9D5T - chain A; structure by X-ray diffraction, 1.56 A resolution.

== Chain A ==
Molecule: Phage tail component domain protein
Source organism: Bacteroides ovatus (strain ATCC 8483 / DSM 1896 / JCM 5824 / BCRC 10623 / CCUG 4943 / NCTC 11153)
UniProt: A0AAN3A5R0 (A0AAN3A5R0_BACO1); residues 21-499 here = UniProt positions 21-499
Sequence (480 residues; numbered 20 to 499; the number before each row is that of its first residue):
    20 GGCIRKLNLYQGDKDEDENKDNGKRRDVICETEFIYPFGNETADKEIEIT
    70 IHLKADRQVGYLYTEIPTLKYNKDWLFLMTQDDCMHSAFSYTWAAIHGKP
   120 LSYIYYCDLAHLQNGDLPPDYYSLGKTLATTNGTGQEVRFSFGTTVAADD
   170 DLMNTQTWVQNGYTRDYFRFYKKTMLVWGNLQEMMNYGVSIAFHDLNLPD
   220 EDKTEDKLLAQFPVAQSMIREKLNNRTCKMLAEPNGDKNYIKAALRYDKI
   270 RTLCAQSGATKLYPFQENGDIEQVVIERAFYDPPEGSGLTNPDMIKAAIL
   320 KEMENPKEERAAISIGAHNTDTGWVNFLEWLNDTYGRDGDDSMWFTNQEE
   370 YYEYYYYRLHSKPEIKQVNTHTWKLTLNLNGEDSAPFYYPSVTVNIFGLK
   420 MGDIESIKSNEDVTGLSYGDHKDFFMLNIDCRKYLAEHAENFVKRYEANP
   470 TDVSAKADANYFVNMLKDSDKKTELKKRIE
Not modelled in the structure: 20-39
Sequence notes: expression tag (20)
Ion coordination: Cu ion: D102, H213 (together with glycerol)
What the authors report for this chain:
  - Cu ion coordination: D102, H213
  - catalytic residues: H337 (by similarity / conservation)

== In short ==
D102 and H213 form the Cu ion site. From the paper: the catalytic residue H337; Cu ion coordination by D102
and H213.
Chain A is Phage tail component domain protein (Bacteroides ovatus (strain ATCC 8483 / DSM 1896 / JCM 5824 /
BCRC 10623 / CCUG 4943 / NCTC 11153)); the structure, Crystal structure of Cu(II)-bound polysaccharide
deacetylase from Bacteroides ovatus, was determined by X-ray diffraction, deposited together with 9D44, 9D4I
and 9D60.
